PDB entry 3KF2 | X-ray diffraction, 2.50 A resolution | chains A and D of the 4 polymer chains in the assembly

[Chain A]
Molecule: Polyprotein
Organism: Hepatitis C virus
Notes: EC 3.4.21.98; fragment: NS3 protease domain
UniProt: B1PBR5 (B1PBR5_9HEPC); residues 1-181 here correspond to UniProt positions 149-329 (UniProt number = residue number + 148)
Chain sequence (200 residues; numbered -10 to 189; the number before each row is that of its first residue; numbers below 1 keep their minus sign (Met-10 is residue -10)):
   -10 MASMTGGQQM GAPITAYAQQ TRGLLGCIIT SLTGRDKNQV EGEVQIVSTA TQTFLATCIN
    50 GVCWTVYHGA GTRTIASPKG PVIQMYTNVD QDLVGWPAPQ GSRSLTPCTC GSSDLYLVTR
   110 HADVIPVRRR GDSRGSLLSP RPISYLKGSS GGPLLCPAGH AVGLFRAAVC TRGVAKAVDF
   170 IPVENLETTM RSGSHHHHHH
Disordered / not traced: -10 to 27, 182-189
Sequence notes: expression tag (-10 to 0, 182-189); engineered mutation Glu176 (Gly324 in B1PBR5)
Bound ions: Zn2+: Cys97, Cys99, Cys145

[Chain D]
Molecule: 19-mer peptide from Genome polyprotein
Notes: fragment: NS4a peptide
UniProt: Q6GYR8 (Q6GYR8_9HEPC); residues 21-39 here correspond to UniProt positions 1682-1700 (UniProt number = residue number + 1661)
Chain sequence (23 residues; each row starts with the number of its first residue):
    19 KKGSVVIVGR IVLSGKPAII PKK
Disordered / not traced: 19, 41
Sequence notes: expression tag (19-20, 40-41)

[Interface between chain A and chain D]
Pairs across the interface - 6 pairs, chain A then chain D:
  Val29(A) with Ile38(D), hydrophobic
  Glu30(A) with Ile38(D)
  Gly31(A) with Ile38(D)
  Arg109(A) with Ile37(D)
  Ala111(A) with Pro35(D); Ala36(D), hydrophobic
Interface residues without a listed pair, chain A (9 interface residues in all): Ile35, Val107, His110, Val113

[Summary]
9 residues of chain A face 4 of chain D across their interface. The Zn2+ site is built by Cys97(A), Cys99(A)
and Cys145(A).
Here chain A is Polyprotein (Hepatitis C virus) and chain D is a 19-mer peptide from Genome polyprotein. Entry
3KF2 (The HCV NS3/NS4A protease apo structure) was determined by X-ray diffraction together with 3KEE from the
same study.
